8W5J - chains I and J of the 10 polymer chains in the assembly; structure by electron microscopy, 4.40 A resolution (low resolution: residue-level contacts below are approximate; hydrogen-bond / salt-bridge calls are withheld).

Chain I:
Protein: Mitochondrial import receptor subunit TOM40
From: Saccharomyces cerevisiae (strain ATCC 204508 / S288c)
Reference sequence: P23644 (TOM40_YEAST); residue numbers follow UniProt; this construct covers 1-387
Sequence (387 residues; row label = number of the first residue in the row):
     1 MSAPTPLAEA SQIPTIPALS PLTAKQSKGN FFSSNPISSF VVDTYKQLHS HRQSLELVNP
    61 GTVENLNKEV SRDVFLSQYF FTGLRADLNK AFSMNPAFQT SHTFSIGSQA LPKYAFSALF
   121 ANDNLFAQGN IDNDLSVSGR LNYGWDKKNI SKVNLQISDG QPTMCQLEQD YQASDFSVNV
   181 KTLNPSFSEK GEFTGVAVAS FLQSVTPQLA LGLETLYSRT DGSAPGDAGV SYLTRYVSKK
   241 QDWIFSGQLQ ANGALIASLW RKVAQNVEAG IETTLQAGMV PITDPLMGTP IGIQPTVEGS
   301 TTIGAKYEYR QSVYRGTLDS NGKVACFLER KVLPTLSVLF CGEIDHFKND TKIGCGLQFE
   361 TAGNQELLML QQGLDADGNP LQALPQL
Unresolved in the structure: 1-48, 277-294, 374-387
Ligand contacts: 46E ((2R)-3-{[(S)-(2-aminoethoxy)(hydroxy)phosphoryl]oxy}-2-(tetradecanoyloxy)propyl tetradecanoate): Leu-328, Arg-330, Val-332, Val-338

Chain J:
Protein: Mitochondrial import receptor subunit TOM22
From: Saccharomyces cerevisiae (strain ATCC 204508 / S288c)
Reference sequence: P49334 (TOM22_YEAST); residue numbers follow UniProt; this construct covers 1-152
Sequence (152 residues; numbered 1 to 152; the number before each row is that of its first residue):
     1 MVELTEIKDD VVQLDEPQFS RNQAIVEEKA SATNNDVVDD EDDSDSDFED EFDENETLLD
    61 RIVALKDIVP PGKRQTISNF FGFTSSFVRN AFTKSGNLAW TLTTTALLLG VPLSLSILAE
   121 QQLIEMEKTF DLQSDANNIL AQGEKDAAAT AN
Unresolved in the structure: 1-85, 136-152
Curated features (UniProtKB/Swiss-Prot):
  - modified residue (Phosphoserine): Ser-44, Ser-46

How chain I and chain J interact:
Contacting residue pairs (21):
  Tyr-307(I) / Leu-113(J)
  Tyr-309(I) / Ile-117(J)
  Tyr-309(I) / Glu-120(J)
  Arg-310(I) / Glu-120(J)
  Arg-310(I) / Leu-123(J)
  Arg-310(I) / Ile-124(J)
  Gln-311(I) / Glu-120(J)
  Gln-311(I) / Leu-123(J)
  Ser-312(I) / Ser-116(J)
  Tyr-314(I) / Leu-109(J)
  Tyr-314(I) / Leu-113(J)
  Val-324(I) / Thr-105(J)
  Val-324(I) / Leu-108(J)
  Cys-326(I) / Leu-108(J)
  Cys-326(I) / Leu-109(J)
  Leu-328(I) / Leu-115(J)
  Arg-330(I) / Ala-119(J)
  Ile-344(I) / Leu-108(J)
  His-346(I) / Thr-101(J)
  His-346(I) / Thr-104(J)
  His-346(I) / Thr-105(J)
Interface residues without a listed pair, chain I (13 interface residues in all): Leu-318
Interface residues without a listed pair, chain J (14 interface residues in all): Pro-112

In short:
13 residues of chain I and 14 residues of chain J are in contact. Ligands of chain I: compound 46E.
Here chain I is Mitochondrial import receptor subunit TOM40 and chain J is Mitochondrial import receptor
subunit TOM22, both from Saccharomyces cerevisiae (strain ATCC 204508 / S288c). Entry 8W5J (Cryo-EM structure
of the yeast TOM core complex (from TOM-TIM23 complex)) was determined by electron microscopy, deposited
together with 8W5K.
